PDB entry 3T53 | X-ray diffraction, 3.37 A resolution | chains B and C of the 3 polymer chains in the assembly

# Chain B (and C)
Protein: Cation efflux system protein CusB
From: Escherichia coli
Notes: chain C of this document is another copy of the same molecule, construct and numbering; everything in this record applies to it too
UniProt: P77239 (CUSB_ECOLI); residue numbers follow UniProt; this construct covers 78-407
Chain sequence (336 residues; numbered 78 to 413; the number before each row is that of its first residue):
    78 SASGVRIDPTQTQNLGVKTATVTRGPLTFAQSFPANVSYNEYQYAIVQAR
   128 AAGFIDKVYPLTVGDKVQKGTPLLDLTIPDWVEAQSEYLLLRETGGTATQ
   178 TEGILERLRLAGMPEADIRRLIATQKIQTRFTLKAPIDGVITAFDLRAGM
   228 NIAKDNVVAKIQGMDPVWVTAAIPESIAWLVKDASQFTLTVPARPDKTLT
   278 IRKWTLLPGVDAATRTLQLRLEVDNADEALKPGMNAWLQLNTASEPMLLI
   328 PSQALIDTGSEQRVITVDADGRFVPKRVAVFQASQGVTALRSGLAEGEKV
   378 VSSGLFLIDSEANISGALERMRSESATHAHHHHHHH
Not modelled in the structure: 78, 401-413 (chain C: 78, 403-413)
Differences from the reference sequence: expression tag (408-413)

# Interface between chain B and chain C
Residue-residue contacts (69):
  Ser80(B) - Thr87(C)  hydrogen bond (backbone-side chain)
  Gly81(B) - Thr87(C)
  Val82(B) - Asn91(C)
  Arg83(B) - Gln90(C)  hydrogen bond
  Arg83(B) - Asn91(C)  hydrogen bond
  Ile84(B) - Asn91(C)  hydrogen bond (backbone-side chain)
  Pro86(B) - Gln90(C)
  Pro86(B) - Asn91(C)
  Pro86(B) - Gly93(C)
  Glu118(B) - Thr139(C)  hydrogen bond
  Glu118(B) - Arg224(C)  hydrogen bond (backbone-side chain)
  Tyr119(B) - Pro137(C)
  Tyr119(B) - Leu138(C)
  Tyr119(B) - Thr139(C)
  Tyr119(B) - Asp142(C)  hydrogen bond
  Tyr121(B) - Arg224(C)
  Ala122(B) - Ala225(C)
  Ile123(B) - Arg224(C)
  Ile123(B) - Ala225(C)  hydrogen bond (backbone-backbone)
  Ile123(B) - Gly226(C)
  Ile123(B) - Met227(C)  hydrogen bond (backbone-backbone)
  Val124(B) - Gly226(C)
  Gln125(B) - Gly226(C)  hydrogen bond (backbone-backbone)
  Gln125(B) - Met227(C)
  Gln125(B) - Asn228(C)
  Ala126(B) - Asn228(C)  hydrogen bond (backbone-side chain)
  Arg127(B) - Phe131(C)
  Arg127(B) - Asn228(C)
  Arg186(B) - Phe131(C)
  Arg186(B) - Thr154(C)
  Arg186(B) - Thr206(C)  hydrogen bond
  Leu187(B) - Thr154(C)
  Leu187(B) - Val159(C)  hydrophobic
  Leu187(B) - Thr206(C)
  Lys231(B) - Asn228(C)  hydrogen bond (backbone-side chain)
  Trp245(B) - Thr139(C)
  Glu252(B) - Pro269(C)
  Glu252(B) - Ala270(C)
  Glu252(B) - Met311(C)
  Glu252(B) - Asn312(C)  hydrogen bond
  Ser253(B) - Pro269(C)
  Ser253(B) - Ala270(C)
  Ala255(B) - Ala270(C)  hydrophobic
  Trp256(B) - Ala270(C)  hydrogen bond (backbone-backbone)
  Trp256(B) - Arg271(C)
  Trp256(B) - Pro272(C)
  Lys259(B) - Arg271(C)
  Leu284(B) - Lys308(C)
  Pro285(B) - Gly141(C)
  Pro285(B) - Val217(C)  hydrophobic
  Pro285(B) - Met241(C)  hydrophobic
  Pro285(B) - Lys308(C)
  Pro285(B) - Pro309(C)
  Gly286(B) - Pro309(C)
  Val287(B) - Lys308(C)
  Val287(B) - Pro309(C)  hydrogen bond (backbone-backbone)
  Val287(B) - Gly310(C)
  Val287(B) - Met311(C)
  Arg292(B) - Asn113(C)  hydrogen bond
  Arg292(B) - Gly310(C)  hydrogen bond (side chain-backbone)
  Arg292(B) - Asn312(C)  hydrogen bond
  Leu294(B) - Lys308(C)
  Arg297(B) - Asp142(C)  salt bridge
  Phe358(B) - Pro272(C)
  Phe358(B) - Asp273(C)
  Gln359(B) - Pro272(C)
  Arg368(B) - Pro272(C)  hydrogen bond (side chain-backbone)
  Glu396(B) - Lys95(C)  salt bridge
  Arg399(B) - Lys95(C)
Interface residues without a listed pair, chain B (39 interface residues in all): Gly189, Leu283, Arg397
Interface residues without a listed pair, chain C (37 interface residues in all): Asp85, Leu92, Lys143, Pro156, Val268

# In short
The interface between chain B and chain C involves 39 residues on one side and 37 on the other, with 20
hydrogen bonds and 2 salt bridges. Polar contacts include Arg297(B)-Asp142(C), Glu396(B)-Lys95(C) and
Ser80(B)-Thr87(C).
Both chains are Cation efflux system protein CusB (Escherichia coli). Entry 3T53 (Crystal structures of the
extrusion state of the CusBA adaptor-transporter complex) was determined by X-ray diffraction, deposited
together with 3T51, 3T56, 4DNT and 4DOP.
